PDB entry 8JAN | electron microscopy, 3.30 A resolution | chains a and b of the 30 polymer chains in the assembly

== Chain a (and b) ==
Molecule: BplB
Source organism: Escherichia phage P1
Notes: chain b of this document is another copy of the same molecule, construct and numbering; everything in this record applies to it too
UniProtKB: Q71TM5 (Q71TM5_BPP1); residue numbers follow UniProt; this construct covers 1-169
Amino-acid sequence (169 residues; numbered 1 to 169; the number before each row is that of its first residue):
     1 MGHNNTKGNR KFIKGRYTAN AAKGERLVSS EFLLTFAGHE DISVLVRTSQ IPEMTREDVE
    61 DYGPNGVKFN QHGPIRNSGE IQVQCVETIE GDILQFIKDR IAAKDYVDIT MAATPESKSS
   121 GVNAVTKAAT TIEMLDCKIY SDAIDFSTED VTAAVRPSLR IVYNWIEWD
Not modelled in the structure: 1, 169

== Interface between chain a and chain b ==
Residue-residue contacts (87):
  Ala-21(a) / Gly-2(b)
  Ala-21(a) / His-3(b)
  Lys-23(a) / His-3(b)
  Gly-24(a) / His-3(b)  hydrogen bond (backbone-side chain)
  Gly-24(a) / Asn-5(b)
  Glu-25(a) / Asn-5(b)
  Glu-25(a) / Thr-6(b)
  Asp-41(a) / Lys-23(b)  hydrogen bond (backbone-side chain)
  Val-44(a) / Asn-20(b)
  Leu-45(a) / Lys-23(b)
  Leu-45(a) / Arg-26(b)
  Arg-47(a) / Asn-20(b)
  Asn-77(a) / Val-67(b)
  Asn-77(a) / Lys-68(b)
  Ser-78(a) / Lys-68(b)
  Ser-78(a) / Asn-70(b)
  Glu-87(a) / Arg-26(b)
  Glu-87(a) / Leu-27(b)  hydrogen bond (backbone-backbone)
  Thr-88(a) / Glu-25(b)
  Thr-88(a) / Arg-26(b)
  Ile-89(a) / Glu-25(b)
  Glu-90(a) / Lys-118(b)
  Glu-90(a) / Lys-127(b)
  Glu-90(a) / Ala-129(b)
  Gly-91(a) / Thr-130(b)
  Leu-94(a) / Ala-129(b)
  Leu-94(a) / Thr-130(b)
  Lys-98(a) / Met-54(b)
  Lys-98(a) / Ala-128(b)
  Lys-98(a) / Ala-129(b)  hydrogen bond (side chain-backbone)
  Lys-98(a) / Thr-131(b)  hydrogen bond (side chain-backbone)
  Lys-98(a) / Trp-168(b)
  Ile-101(a) / Met-54(b)
  Ile-101(a) / Arg-56(b)  hydrogen bond (backbone-side chain)
  Lys-104(a) / Arg-56(b)
  Lys-104(a) / His-72(b)
  Asp-105(a) / His-72(b)  hydrogen bond (backbone-side chain)
  Tyr-106(a) / His-72(b)
  Glu-116(a) / Gly-8(b)
  Glu-116(a) / Asn-9(b)  hydrogen bond (side chain-backbone)
  Glu-116(a) / Ile-13(b)
  Ser-117(a) / Asn-5(b)
  Ser-117(a) / Lys-7(b)
  Ser-119(a) / Lys-7(b)  hydrogen bond (backbone-side chain)
  Ser-119(a) / Asn-9(b)  hydrogen bond
  Gly-121(a) / Asn-9(b)  hydrogen bond (backbone-side chain)
  Gly-121(a) / Phe-12(b)
  Val-122(a) / Phe-12(b)
  Ala-124(a) / Phe-12(b)  hydrophobic
  Lys-138(a) / Asp-58(b)
  Lys-138(a) / Asn-70(b)
  Lys-138(a) / Gln-71(b)
  Lys-138(a) / His-72(b)
  Tyr-140(a) / Thr-55(b)
  Tyr-140(a) / Arg-56(b)
  Tyr-140(a) / Glu-57(b)
  Tyr-140(a) / His-72(b)  hydrogen bond
  Ser-141(a) / Glu-53(b)  hydrogen bond (side chain-backbone)
  Ser-141(a) / Met-54(b)  hydrogen bond (backbone-backbone)
  Asp-142(a) / Pro-52(b)
  Asp-142(a) / Glu-53(b)  hydrogen bond (backbone-backbone)
  Ala-143(a) / Ile-51(b)
  Ile-144(a) / Gln-50(b)
  Ile-144(a) / Ile-51(b)  hydrogen bond (backbone-backbone)
  Asp-145(a) / Gln-50(b)  hydrogen bond
  Phe-146(a) / Leu-27(b)  hydrophobic
  Phe-146(a) / Ser-29(b)
  Phe-146(a) / Phe-32(b)  hydrophobic
  Phe-146(a) / Thr-48(b)
  Phe-146(a) / Ser-49(b)  hydrogen bond (backbone-backbone)
  Phe-146(a) / Ile-51(b)  hydrophobic
  Phe-146(a) / Met-111(b)  hydrophobic
  Ser-147(a) / Ser-29(b)  hydrogen bond (backbone-backbone)
  Ser-147(a) / Ser-30(b)
  Ser-147(a) / Arg-47(b)
  Ser-147(a) / Thr-48(b)
  Thr-148(a) / Ser-30(b)
  Thr-148(a) / Arg-47(b)  hydrogen bond (backbone-backbone)
  Asp-150(a) / Ser-29(b)  hydrogen bond (backbone-side chain)
  Val-151(a) / Val-28(b)
  Ala-153(a) / Val-28(b)
  Ala-153(a) / Ser-29(b)
  Ala-154(a) / Leu-27(b)
  Val-155(a) / Leu-27(b)  hydrogen bond (backbone-backbone)
  Arg-160(a) / Asp-58(b)  salt bridge
  Asn-164(a) / Phe-69(b)
  Asn-164(a) / Asn-70(b)  hydrogen bond (side chain-backbone)
Other interface residues (no listed pair), chain a (52 interface residues in all): Pro-74, Ile-75, Val-86, Gln-95, Ile-97, Ala-102, Asn-123, Asp-136
Other interface residues (no listed pair), chain b (49 interface residues in all): Lys-11, Arg-16, Ala-19, Glu-31, Gly-66

== In short ==
52 residues of chain a face 49 of chain b across their interface; the contacts include 23 hydrogen bonds and 1
salt bridge. Among the polar pairs are Arg-160(a)/Asp-58(b), Gly-24(a)/His-3(b) and Asp-41(a)/Lys-23(b).
Chain a and chain b are both BplB (Escherichia phage P1); the structure, In situ structures of the ultra-long
extended tail of Myoviridae phage P1, was determined by electron microscopy, deposited together with 8JAJ.
